Entry 6ATH (X-ray diffraction, 1.82 A resolution); this record covers chains A and C of the 3 polymer chains in the assembly.

# Chain A
Protein: Cyclin-dependent kinase 2
Source organism: Homo sapiens
Notes: EC 2.7.11.22
Reference sequence: P24941 (CDK2_HUMAN); residue numbers follow UniProt; this construct covers 1-298
Amino-acid sequence (300 residues; each row starts with the number of its first residue; numbers below 1 keep their minus sign (Gly-1 is residue -1)):
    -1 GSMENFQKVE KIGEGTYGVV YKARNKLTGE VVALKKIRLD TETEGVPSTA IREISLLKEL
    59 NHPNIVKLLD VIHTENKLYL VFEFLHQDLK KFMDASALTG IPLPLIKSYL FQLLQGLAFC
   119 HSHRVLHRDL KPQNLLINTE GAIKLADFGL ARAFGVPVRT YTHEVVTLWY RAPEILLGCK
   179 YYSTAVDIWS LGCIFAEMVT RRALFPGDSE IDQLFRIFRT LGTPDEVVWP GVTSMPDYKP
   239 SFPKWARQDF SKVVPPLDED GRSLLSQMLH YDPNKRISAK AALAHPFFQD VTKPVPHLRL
Not modelled in the structure: -1 to 16, 38-41
Modified / non-standard residues: Thr160 (phosphothreonine; TPO)
Construct notes: expression tag (-1 to 0)

# Chain C
Protein: Cyclin-dependent kinase inhibitor 1B
Source organism: Homo sapiens
Reference sequence: P46527 (CDN1B_HUMAN); numbering as in UniProt (aligned over 22-85)
Amino-acid sequence (68 residues; each row starts with the number of its first residue):
    18 GSHMEHPKPS ACRNLFGPVD HEELTRDLEK HCRDMEEASQ RKWNFDFQNH KPLEGKYEWQ
    78 EVEKGSLP
Not modelled in the structure: 18-24, 49-53, 80-85
Construct notes: expression tag (18-21)
From the paper describing this entry:
  - post-translational modification sites: Tyr74

# How chain A and chain C interact
Pairs across the interface (33; chain A residue first):
  Val18(A) - His67(C)
  Val18(A) - Glu78(C)
  Val18(A) - Val79(C)
  Tyr19(A) - Phe62(C)  hydrophobic
  Tyr19(A) - Pro69(C)
  Tyr19(A) - Trp76(C)
  Tyr19(A) - Gln77(C)
  Tyr19(A) - Glu78(C)
  Tyr19(A) - Val79(C)
  Lys20(A) - Glu75(C)
  Lys20(A) - Trp76(C)
  Lys20(A) - Gln77(C)  hydrogen bond (backbone-backbone)
  Ala21(A) - Tyr74(C)  hydrophobic
  Ala21(A) - Glu75(C)
  Ala21(A) - Trp76(C)  hydrophobic
  Arg22(A) - Lys73(C)
  Arg22(A) - Tyr74(C)
  Arg22(A) - Glu75(C)  hydrogen bond (backbone-backbone)
  Asn23(A) - Lys73(C)
  Asn23(A) - Tyr74(C)  hydrogen bond
  Lys24(A) - Gly72(C)  hydrogen bond (side chain-backbone)
  Lys24(A) - Lys73(C)  hydrogen bond (backbone-backbone)
  Leu32(A) - Phe62(C)  hydrophobic
  Leu32(A) - Trp76(C)  hydrophobic
  Lys34(A) - His67(C)
  Asp68(A) - Ser56(C)
  Asp68(A) - Trp60(C)  hydrogen bond
  Ile70(A) - Ser56(C)
  Ile70(A) - Phe64(C)  hydrophobic
  Lys75(A) - His67(C)
  Tyr77(A) - Phe64(C)  hydrogen bond (side chain-backbone)
  Tyr77(A) - His67(C)  hydrogen bond
  Val79(A) - Trp60(C)  hydrophobic
Also at the interface, not in a pair above, chain A (19 interface residues in all): Val17, Val30, Leu67, Thr72, Glu73
Also at the interface, not in a pair above, chain C (17 interface residues in all): Glu46, Lys59, Gln65
Interface features reported in the paper:
  - interface residues, chain C: Tyr74(C)

# Overview
The interface between chain A and chain C involves 19 residues on one side and 17 on the other, with 8
hydrogen bonds. Polar contacts include Asn23(A)-Tyr74(C), Lys24(A)-Gly72(C) and Asp68(A)-Trp60(C). From the
paper: the interface residue Tyr74(C); a modification site at Tyr74(C).
Chain A is Cyclin-dependent kinase 2 and chain C is Cyclin-dependent kinase inhibitor 1B, both from Homo
sapiens; the structure, Cdk2/cyclin A/p27-KID-deltaC, was determined by X-ray diffraction.
